7JY3 - chains A and B of the 4 polymer chains in the assembly; structure by X-ray diffraction, 1.48 A resolution.

== Chain A ==
Name: Hemoglobin subunit alpha
From: Homo sapiens
Reference sequence: P69905 (HBA_HUMAN); residues 1-141 here correspond to UniProt positions 2-142 (UniProt number = residue number + 1)
Chain sequence (141 residues; row label = number of the first residue in the row):
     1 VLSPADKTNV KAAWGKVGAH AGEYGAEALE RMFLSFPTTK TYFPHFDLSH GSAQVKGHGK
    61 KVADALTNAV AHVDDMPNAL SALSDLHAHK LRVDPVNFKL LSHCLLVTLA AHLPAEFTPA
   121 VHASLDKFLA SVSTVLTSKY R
Bound ions: heme Fe: His87 (together with oxygen molecule)
Small-molecule neighbours:
  - heme (HEM): Met32, Thr39, Tyr42, Phe43, His45, Phe46, His58, Lys61, Val62, Ala65, Leu66, Leu83, Leu86, His87, Leu91, Val93, Asn97, Phe98, Leu101, Val132, Leu136
  - 1,4,7,10,13,16-hexaoxacyclooctadecane (O4B): Phe33, Leu34, Pro37, Lys40, Leu48
  - oxygen molecule (OXY): Leu29, Phe43, His58, Val62, His87
  - VUD (6-{(1S)-1-[(2-amino-6-fluoroquinolin-3-yl)oxy]ethyl}-5-(1H-pyrazol-1-yl)pyridin-2(1H)-one), molecule 1: Val1, Leu2, Lys7, Val73, Asp74, Met76, Ser131
  - VUD, molecule 2: Asp74, Met76, Pro77, Asn78, Ser131, Thr134, Val135
Curated features (UniProtKB/Swiss-Prot):
  - binding site (O2): His58
  - binding site (heme b): His87
  - site: Thr8, Asn9 (Microbial infection: Cleavage), Lys11 (Not glycated), Ala13, Trp14 (Microbial infection: Cleavage), Tyr24, Gly25 (Microbial infection: Cleavage), Leu29, Glu30 (Microbial infection: Cleavage), His45, Phe46 (Microbial infection: Cleavage), Asp47, Leu48 (Microbial infection: Cleavage), Ser52, Ala53 (Microbial infection: Cleavage), Val55, Lys56 (Microbial infection: Cleavage), Lys56 (Not glycated), Gly59, Lys60 (Microbial infection: Cleavage), Lys60 (Not glycated), Lys90 (Not glycated), Leu91, Arg92 (Microbial infection: Cleavage), Lys99 (Not glycated), Leu106, Val107 (Microbial infection: Cleavage), Thr108, Leu109 (Microbial infection: Cleavage), Val121, His122 (Microbial infection: Cleavage), Ser133, Thr134 (Microbial infection: Cleavage)
  - modified residue: Ser3 (Phosphoserine), Lys7 (N6-succinyllysine), Thr8 (Phosphothreonine), Lys11 (N6-succinyllysine), Lys16 (N6-acetyllysine), Tyr24 (Phosphotyrosine), Ser35 (Phosphoserine), Lys40 (N6-succinyllysine), Ser49 (Phosphoserine), Ser102 (Phosphoserine), Thr108 (Phosphothreonine), Ser124 (Phosphoserine), Ser131 (Phosphoserine), Thr134 (Phosphothreonine), Thr137 (Phosphothreonine), Ser138 (Phosphoserine)
  - glycosylation (N-linked (Glc) (glycation) lysine): Lys7, Lys16, Lys40, Lys61

== Chain B ==
Name: Hemoglobin subunit beta
From: Homo sapiens
Reference sequence: P68871 (HBB_HUMAN); residues 1-146 here correspond to UniProt positions 2-147 (UniProt number = residue number + 1)
Chain sequence (146 residues; numbered 1 to 146; the number before each row is that of its first residue):
     1 VHLTPEEKSA VTALWGKVNV DEVGGEALGR LLVVYPWTQR FFESFGDLST PDAVMGNPKV
    61 KAHGKKVLGA FSDGLAHLDN LKGTFATLSE LHCDKLHVDP ENFRLLGNVL VCVLAHHFGK
   121 EFTPPVQAAY QKVVAGVANA LAHKYH
Bound ions: heme Fe: His92 (together with oxygen molecule)
Small-molecule neighbours:
  - heme (HEM): Leu31, Thr38, Phe41, Phe42, Ser44, Phe45, His63, Lys66, Val67, Ala70, Phe71, Leu88, Leu91, His92, Leu96, Val98, Asn102, Phe103, Leu106, Val137, Ala138, Leu141
  - 1,4,7,10,13,16-hexaoxacyclooctadecane (O4B): Pro58, Lys59, Ala62
  - oxygen molecule (OXY): Leu28, Phe42, His63, Val67, His92
Curated features (UniProtKB/Swiss-Prot):
  - binding site ((2R)-2,3-bisphosphoglycerate): Val1, His2, Lys82, His143
  - binding site (heme b): His63, His92
  - site: Glu7, Lys8 (Microbial infection: Cleavage), Gly25, Glu26 (Microbial infection: Cleavage), Gly29, Arg30 (Microbial infection: Cleavage), Tyr35, Pro36 (Microbial infection: Cleavage), Trp37, Thr38 (Microbial infection: Cleavage), Phe45, Gly46 (Microbial infection: Cleavage), Asp52, Ala53 (Microbial infection: Cleavage), Gly56, Asn57 (Microbial infection: Cleavage), Lys59 (Not glycated), Phe71, Ser72 (Microbial infection: Cleavage), Gly74, Leu75 (Microbial infection: Cleavage), Lys82 (Not glycated), Thr84, Phe85 (Microbial infection: Cleavage), His92, Cys93 (Microbial infection: Cleavage), Lys95 (Not glycated), Arg104, Leu105 (Microbial infection: Cleavage), Leu110, Val111 (Microbial infection: Cleavage), Gly119, Lys120 (Microbial infection: Cleavage), Phe122, Thr123 (Microbial infection: Cleavage), Ala128, Ala129 (Microbial infection: Cleavage) and 2 more in UniProt
  - modified residue: Val1 (N-acetylvaline), Ser9 (Phosphoserine), Thr12 (Phosphothreonine), Ser44 (Phosphoserine), Thr50 (Phosphothreonine), Lys59 (N6-acetyllysine), Lys82 (N6-acetyllysine), Thr87 (Phosphothreonine), Cys93 (S-nitrosocysteine), Lys144 (N6-acetyllysine)
  - glycosylation: Val1 (N-linked (Glc) (glycation) valine), Lys8 (N-linked (Glc) (glycation) lysine), Lys17 (N-linked (Glc) (glycation) lysine), Lys66 (N-linked (Glc) (glycation) lysine), Lys120 (N-linked (Glc) (glycation) lysine), Lys144 (N-linked (Glc) (glycation) lysine)

== Chain A / chain B interface ==
Pairs across the interface - 38 pairs, chain A then chain B:
  Glu30(A) with Pro124(B)
  Arg31(A) with Phe122(B), hydrogen bond (side chain-backbone); Thr123(B); Pro124(B); Gln127(B), hydrogen bond
  Leu34(A) with Pro124(B), hydrophobic; Pro125(B); Ala128(B)
  Ser35(A) with Gln127(B); Ala128(B), hydrogen bond (side chain-backbone); Gln131(B)
  Phe36(A) with Gln131(B)
  His103(A) with Asn108(B); Val111(B); Gln127(B); Gln131(B), hydrogen bond
  Cys104(A) with Gln127(B)
  Val107(A) with Val111(B), hydrophobic; Ala115(B); Gln127(B)
  Ala110(A) with Cys112(B); Ala115(B); His116(B)
  Ala111(A) with Ala115(B); Gly119(B)
  His112(A) with Lys120(B), hydrogen bond
  Pro114(A) with His116(B), hydrogen bond (backbone-side chain)
  Phe117(A) with Arg30(B), hydrogen bond (backbone-side chain); His116(B)
  Thr118(A) with Arg30(B)
  Pro119(A) with Arg30(B); Val33(B); Met55(B), hydrophobic
  His122(A) with Arg30(B), hydrogen bond; Val34(B)
  Ala123(A) with Val34(B)
  Asp126(A) with Val34(B); Tyr35(B), hydrogen bond
Other interface residues (no listed pair), chain A (22 interface residues in all): Glu27, Lys99, Leu106, Ala120
Other interface residues (no listed pair), chain B (21 interface residues in all): Pro51, Arg104

== Summary ==
22 residues of chain A and 21 residues of chain B are in contact, with 9 hydrogen bonds. Polar contacts
include Arg31(A)-Phe122(B), Arg31(A)-Gln127(B) and Ser35(A)-Ala128(B). Chain A binds heme, oxygen molecule,
1,4,7,10,13,16-hexaoxacyclooctadecane and compound VUD. Chain B binds heme, oxygen molecule and
1,4,7,10,13,16-hexaoxacyclooctadecane.
Here chain A is Hemoglobin subunit alpha and chain B is Hemoglobin subunit beta, both from Homo sapiens. Entry
7JY3 (Structure of HbA with compound 23 (PF-07059013)) was determined by X-ray diffraction, deposited together
with 7JXZ, 7JY0 and 7JY1.
